Entry 8WO2 (X-ray diffraction, 2.34 A resolution); this record covers chain A.

Chain A:
Protein: Isoleucine--tRNA ligase
Source organism: Helicobacter pylori
Notes: EC 6.1.1.5
UniProt: A0A2J9KLI1 (A0A2J9KLI1_HELPX); numbering as in UniProt (aligned over 1-920)
Chain sequence (920 residues; numbered 1 to 920; the number before each row is that of its first residue):
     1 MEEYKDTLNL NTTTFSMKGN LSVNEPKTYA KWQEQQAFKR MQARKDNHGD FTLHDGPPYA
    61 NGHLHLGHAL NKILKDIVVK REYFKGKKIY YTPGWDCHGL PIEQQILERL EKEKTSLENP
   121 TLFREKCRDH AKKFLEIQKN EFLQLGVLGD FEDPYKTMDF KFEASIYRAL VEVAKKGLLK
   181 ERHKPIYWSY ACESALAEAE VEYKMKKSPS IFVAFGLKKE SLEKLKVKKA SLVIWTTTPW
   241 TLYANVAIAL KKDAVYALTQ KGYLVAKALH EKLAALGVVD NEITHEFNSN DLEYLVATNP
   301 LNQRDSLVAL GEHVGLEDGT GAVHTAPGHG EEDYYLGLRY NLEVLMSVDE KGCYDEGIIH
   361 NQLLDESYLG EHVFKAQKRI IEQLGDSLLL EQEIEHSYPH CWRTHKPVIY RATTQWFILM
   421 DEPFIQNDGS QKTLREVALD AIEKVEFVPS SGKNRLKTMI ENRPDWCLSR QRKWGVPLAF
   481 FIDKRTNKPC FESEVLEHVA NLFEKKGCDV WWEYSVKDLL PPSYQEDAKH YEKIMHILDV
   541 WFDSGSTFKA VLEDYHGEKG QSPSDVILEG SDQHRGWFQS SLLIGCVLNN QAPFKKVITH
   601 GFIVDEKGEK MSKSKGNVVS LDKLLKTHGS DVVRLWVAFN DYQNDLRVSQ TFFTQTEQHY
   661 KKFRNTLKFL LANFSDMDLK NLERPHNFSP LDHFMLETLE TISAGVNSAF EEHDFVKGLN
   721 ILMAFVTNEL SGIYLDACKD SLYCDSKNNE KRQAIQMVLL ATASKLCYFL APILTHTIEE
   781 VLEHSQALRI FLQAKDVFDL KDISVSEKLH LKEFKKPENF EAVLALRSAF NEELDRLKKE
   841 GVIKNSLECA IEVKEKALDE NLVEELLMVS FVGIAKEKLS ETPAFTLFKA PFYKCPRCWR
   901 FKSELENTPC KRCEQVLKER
Unresolved in the structure: 1-2
Bound ions: Zn2+: Cys895, Cys898, Cys910, Cys913
Small-molecule neighbours: Valyl adenylate (WN9; [[(2R,3S,4R,5R)-5-(6-aminopurin-9-yl)-3,4-bis(oxidanyl)oxolan-2-yl]methoxy-oxidanyl-phosphoryl] (2S)-2-azanyl-3-methyl-butanoate): Gly56, Pro57, Pro58, Tyr59, His65, Gly67, His68, Leu70, Asn71, Asp96, Trp541, Ser544, Glu569, Gly570, Asp572, Gln573, Trp577, His600, Gly601, Phe602, Ile603, Met611

In short:
Ligands of chain A: Valyl adenylate. Cys895, Cys898, Cys910 and Cys913 form the Zn2+ site.
Chain A is Isoleucine--tRNA ligase (Helicobacter pylori); the structure, Crystal structure of H. pylori
isoleucyl-tRNA synthetase (HpIleRS) in complex with Val-AMP, was determined by X-ray diffraction (same
publication as 8WNF, 8WNG, 8WNI, 8WNJ and 8WO3).
